PDB entry 2WOO | X-ray diffraction, 3.01 A resolution | chains A and B

== Chain A (and B) ==
Protein: Atpase GET3
Source organism: Schizosaccharomyces pombe
Notes: EC 3.6.3.16; chain B of this document is another copy of the same molecule, construct and numbering; everything in this record applies to it too
Reference sequence: Q9P7F8 (GET3_SCHPO); residue numbers follow UniProt; this construct covers 1-329
Chain sequence (329 residues; numbered 1 to 329; the number before each row is that of its first residue):
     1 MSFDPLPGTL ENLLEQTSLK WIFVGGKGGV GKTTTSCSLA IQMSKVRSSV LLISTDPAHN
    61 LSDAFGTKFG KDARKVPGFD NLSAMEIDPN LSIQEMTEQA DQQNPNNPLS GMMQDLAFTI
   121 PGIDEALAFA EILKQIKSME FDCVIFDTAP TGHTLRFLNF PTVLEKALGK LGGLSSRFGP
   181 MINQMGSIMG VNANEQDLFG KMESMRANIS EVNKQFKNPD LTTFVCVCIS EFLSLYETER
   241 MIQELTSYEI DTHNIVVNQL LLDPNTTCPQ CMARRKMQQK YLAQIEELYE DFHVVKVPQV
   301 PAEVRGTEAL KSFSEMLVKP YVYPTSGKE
Not modelled in the structure: 1-6, 101-108, 191-195, 323-329
Swiss-Prot annotation at these positions:
  - active site: D56
  - binding site (ATP): K27 to T34, E231, N258
  - binding site (Zn(2+)): C268, C271
Bound ions: Zn2+: C268, C271 (shared with C268(B), C271(B) of chain B)

== Interface between chain A and chain B ==
Contacting residue pairs - 29 pairs, chain A then chain B:
  K27(A) - L233(B)
  G28(A) - F232(B)
  G28(A) - L233(B)
  G29(A) - F232(B)
  T151(A) - F232(B)
  T151(A) - Y236(B)
  G152(A) - Y236(B)  hydrogen bond (backbone-side chain)
  E231(A) - E231(B)
  E231(A) - R274(B)  salt bridge
  F232(A) - G28(B)
  F232(A) - T151(B)
  L233(A) - K27(B)
  S234(A) - L233(B)
  Y236(A) - G152(B)
  E237(A) - E237(B)
  Q259(A) - R274(B)
  C268(A) - C268(B)  hydrophobic
  C268(A) - C271(B)  hydrogen bond
  Q270(A) - C271(B)
  Q270(A) - Q299(B)
  C271(A) - C268(B)  hydrogen bond
  C271(A) - Q270(B)
  A273(A) - Q299(B)
  R274(A) - E231(B)  salt bridge
  R274(A) - Q259(B)
  R274(A) - R274(B)
  Q299(A) - Q270(B)  hydrogen bond (side chain-backbone)
  Q299(A) - A273(B)
  P301(A) - A273(B)
Also at the interface, not in a pair above, chain A (20 interface residues in all): P150
Also at the interface, not in a pair above, chain B (20 interface residues in all): G29, S234, P269, P301

== Summary ==
Chain A and chain B each contribute 20 residues to their interface, with 4 hydrogen bonds and 2 salt bridges.
Polar pairs include E231(A)-R274(B), G152(A)-Y236(B) and C268(A)-C271(B).
Both chains are Atpase GET3 (Schizosaccharomyces pombe). Entry 2WOO (Nucleotide-free form of S. pombe Get3)
was determined by X-ray diffraction together with 2WOJ from the same study.
